Entry 1FFV (X-ray diffraction, 2.25 A resolution); this record covers chains B and E of the 6 polymer chains in the assembly.

== Chain B (and E) ==
Name: Cutl, molybdoprotein of carbon monoxide dehydrogenase
Organism: Hydrogenophaga pseudoflava
Notes: chain E of this document is another copy of the same molecule, construct and numbering; everything in this record applies to it too
Chain sequence (803 residues; numbered 1 to 803; the number before each row is that of its first residue):
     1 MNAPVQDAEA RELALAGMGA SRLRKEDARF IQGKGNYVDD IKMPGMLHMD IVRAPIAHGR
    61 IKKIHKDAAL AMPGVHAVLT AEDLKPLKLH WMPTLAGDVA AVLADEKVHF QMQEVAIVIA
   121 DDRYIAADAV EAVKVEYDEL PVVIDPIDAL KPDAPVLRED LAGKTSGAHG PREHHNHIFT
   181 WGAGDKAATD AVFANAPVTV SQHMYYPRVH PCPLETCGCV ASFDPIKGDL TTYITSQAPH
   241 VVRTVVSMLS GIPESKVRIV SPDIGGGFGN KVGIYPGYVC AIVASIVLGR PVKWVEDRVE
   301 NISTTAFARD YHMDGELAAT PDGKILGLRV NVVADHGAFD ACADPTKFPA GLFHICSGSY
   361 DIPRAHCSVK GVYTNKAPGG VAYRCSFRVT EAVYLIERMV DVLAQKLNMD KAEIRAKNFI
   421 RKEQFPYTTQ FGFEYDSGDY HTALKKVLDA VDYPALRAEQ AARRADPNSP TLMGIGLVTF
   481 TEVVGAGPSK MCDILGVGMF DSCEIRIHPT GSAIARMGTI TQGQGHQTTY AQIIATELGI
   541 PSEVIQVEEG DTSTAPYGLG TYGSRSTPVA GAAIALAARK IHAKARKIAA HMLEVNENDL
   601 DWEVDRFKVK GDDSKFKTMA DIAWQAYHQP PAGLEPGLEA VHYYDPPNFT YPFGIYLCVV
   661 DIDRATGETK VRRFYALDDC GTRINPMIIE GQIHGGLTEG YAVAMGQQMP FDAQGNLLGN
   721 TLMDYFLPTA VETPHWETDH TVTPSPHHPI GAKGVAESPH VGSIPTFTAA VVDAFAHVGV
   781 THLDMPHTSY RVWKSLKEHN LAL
Disordered / not traced: 1-6
Modified residues: Arg384 (c-gamma-hydroxy arginine; ARO); Cys385 (s-selanyl cysteine; CSZ)
Differences from the reference sequence: conflict Gly19 (Arg in 4098682), Ala20 (Pro in 4098682), Ser21 (Arg in 4098682), Arg22 (Ala in 4098682), Leu23 (Cys in 4098682), Arg24 (Ala in 4098682), Leu456 (Trp in 4098682); modified residue (384-385)
Ligand contacts: molybdenum cofactor (PCD; (molybdopterin-cytosine dinucleotide-S,S)-dioxo-aqua-molybdenum(V)): Gln237, Gly266, Gly267, Phe268, Gly269, Val272, Ala382, Tyr383, Arg384, Cys385, Gln522, Gly523, Gln524, Gly525, His526, Thr529, Thr561, Tyr562, Gly563, Ser564, Arg565, Ser566, Thr567, Pro568, Cys680, Thr682, Arg683, Ile684, Asn685, Ile688, Ile689, Gln692, Ala752, Lys753, Gly754, Val755, Ala756, Glu757

== Chain B / chain E interface ==
Contacting residue pairs (88):
  Ala28(B) - Ile226(E)
  Gln32(B) - Ile226(E)
  Lys34(B) - Ile226(E)
  Ile226(B) - Ala28(E)
  Ile226(B) - Gln32(E)
  Ile226(B) - Lys34(E)
  Arg243(B) - His508(E)  hydrogen bond
  Arg243(B) - Pro509(E)
  Thr244(B) - Pro509(E)
  Met248(B) - Thr510(E)
  Pro253(B) - Val544(E)  hydrophobic
  Glu254(B) - His508(E)
  Glu254(B) - Pro509(E)
  Glu254(B) - Thr510(E)  hydrogen bond
  Glu254(B) - Ser512(E)
  Ser255(B) - His508(E)
  Ser255(B) - Ser512(E)  hydrogen bond (backbone-side chain)
  Ser255(B) - Ala513(E)
  Ser255(B) - Val544(E)  hydrogen bond (side chain-backbone)
  Ser255(B) - Gln546(E)
  Lys256(B) - Glu543(E)
  Lys256(B) - Gln546(E)  hydrogen bond
  Ser489(B) - Gln629(E)  hydrogen bond
  Ser489(B) - Pro630(E)
  Lys490(B) - Gln629(E)
  Leu495(B) - Trp624(E)
  Gly496(B) - Trp624(E)
  Gly496(B) - His628(E)  hydrogen bond (backbone-side chain)
  Val497(B) - Tyr627(E)
  Gly498(B) - Tyr627(E)  hydrogen bond (backbone-backbone)
  Gly498(B) - His628(E)
  Phe500(B) - Tyr627(E)
  Phe500(B) - Pro636(E)  hydrophobic
  Glu504(B) - Glu504(E)
  Glu504(B) - Arg506(E)  salt bridge
  Arg506(B) - Glu504(E)  salt bridge
  Arg506(B) - Thr554(E)
  Arg506(B) - Ala555(E)
  Arg506(B) - Pro556(E)
  Arg506(B) - Tyr643(E)
  His508(B) - Arg243(E)
  His508(B) - Glu254(E)
  His508(B) - Ser255(E)
  Pro509(B) - Thr244(E)
  Pro509(B) - Glu254(E)
  Pro509(B) - Tyr557(E)  hydrophobic
  Thr510(B) - Met248(E)
  Thr510(B) - Glu254(E)  hydrogen bond
  Ser512(B) - Glu254(E)
  Ser512(B) - Ser255(E)  hydrogen bond (side chain-backbone)
  Ala513(B) - Ser255(E)
  Ile514(B) - Ser553(E)
  Arg516(B) - Ser553(E)  hydrogen bond (side chain-backbone)
  Val544(B) - Pro253(E)  hydrophobic
  Val544(B) - Ser255(E)  hydrogen bond (backbone-side chain)
  Gln546(B) - Ser255(E)
  Gln546(B) - Lys256(E)
  Ser553(B) - Ile514(E)
  Ser553(B) - Arg516(E)  hydrogen bond (backbone-side chain)
  Thr554(B) - Arg506(E)
  Thr554(B) - Thr554(E)
  Tyr557(B) - Pro509(E)  hydrophobic
  Tyr557(B) - Tyr627(E)  hydrophobic
  Lys580(B) - Glu635(E)  salt bridge
  Trp624(B) - Leu495(E)
  Trp624(B) - Gly496(E)
  Tyr627(B) - Val497(E)
  Tyr627(B) - Gly498(E)  hydrogen bond (backbone-backbone)
  Tyr627(B) - Phe500(E)
  Tyr627(B) - Tyr557(E)  hydrophobic
  His628(B) - Gly496(E)  hydrogen bond (side chain-backbone)
  His628(B) - Gly498(E)  hydrogen bond (backbone-backbone)
  Gln629(B) - Ser489(E)
  Gln629(B) - Lys490(E)
  Pro630(B) - Ser489(E)
  Glu635(B) - Lys580(E)  salt bridge
  Glu635(B) - His642(E)  salt bridge
  Glu635(B) - Tyr643(E)  hydrogen bond (side chain-backbone)
  Pro636(B) - Phe500(E)  hydrophobic
  Pro636(B) - Tyr643(E)
  Glu639(B) - Val641(E)
  Glu639(B) - Tyr643(E)  hydrogen bond
  Val641(B) - Glu639(E)
  His642(B) - Glu635(E)  salt bridge
  Tyr643(B) - Arg506(E)
  Tyr643(B) - Glu635(E)  hydrogen bond (backbone-side chain)
  Tyr643(B) - Pro636(E)
  Tyr643(B) - Glu639(E)  hydrogen bond
Other interface residues (no listed pair), chain B (51 interface residues in all): Arg29, Lys227, Ser247, Ala555, Pro556, Gly637, Asp645
Other interface residues (no listed pair), chain E (52 interface residues in all): Arg29, Lys227, Ser247, Gly637, Asp645

== In short ==
51 residues of chain B and 52 residues of chain E are in contact, with 20 hydrogen bonds and 6 salt bridges.
Polar contacts include Glu504(B)-Arg506(E), Lys580(B)-Glu635(E) and Glu635(B)-His642(E). Ligands of chain B:
molybdenum cofactor.
Both chains are Cutl, molybdoprotein of carbon monoxide dehydrogenase (Hydrogenophaga pseudoflava). Entry 1FFV
(Carbon monoxide dehydrogenase from hydrogenophaga pseudoflava) was determined by X-ray diffraction, deposited
together with 1FFU.
